Entry 3CMA (X-ray diffraction, 2.80 A resolution); this record covers chains T and 0 of the 33 polymer chains in the assembly.

== Chain T ==
Name: 50S ribosomal protein L24P
Organism: Haloarcula marismortui
UniProt: P10972 (RL24_HALMA); residues 0-119 here correspond to UniProt positions 1-120 (UniProt number = residue number + 1)
Sequence (120 residues; row label = number of the first residue in the row; numbering starts at 0):
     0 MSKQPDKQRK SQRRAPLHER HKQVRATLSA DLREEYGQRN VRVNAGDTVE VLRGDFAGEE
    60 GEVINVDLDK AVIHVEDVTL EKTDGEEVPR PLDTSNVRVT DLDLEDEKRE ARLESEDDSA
Unresolved in the structure: 0
Ion coordination: Na+: Ser94, Asn95 (shared with U308(0), C342(0) of chain 0); Mg2+ near Asp117 (its only coordinating residue here)

== Chain 0 ==
Molecule: 23S ribosomal RNA
Organism: Haloarcula marismortui
Sequence (2923 nucleotides; each row starts with the number of its first residue):
     1 GUUGGCUACU AUGCCAGCUG GUGGAUUGCU CGGCUCAGGC GCUGAUGAAG GACGUGCCAA
    61 GCUGCGAUAA GCUGUGGGGA GCCGCACGGA GGCGAAGAAC CACAGAUUUC CGAAUGAGAA
   121 UCUCUCUAAC AAUUGCUUCG CGCAAUGAGG AACCCCGAGA ACUGAAACAU CUCAGUAUCG
   181 GGAGGAACAG AAAACGCAAC GUGAUGUCGU UAGUAACCGC GAGUGAACGC GAUACAGCCC
   241 AAACCGAAGC CCUCACGGGC AAUGUGGUGU CAGGGCUACC UCUCAUCAGC CGACCGUCUU
   301 CACGAAGUCU CUUGGAAUAG AGCGUGAUAC AGGGUGACAA CCCCGUACUG AAGACCAGUA
   361 CGCUGUGCGG UAGUGCCAGA GUAGCGGGGG UUGGAUAUCC CUCGCGAAUA ACGCAGGCAU
   421 CGACUGCGAA GGCUAAACAC AACCUGAGAC CGAUAGUGAA CAAGUAGUGU GAACGAACGC
   481 UGCAAAGUAC CCUCAGAAGG GAGGCGAAAU AGAGCAUGAA AUCAGUUGGC GAUCGAGCGA
   541 CAGGGCAUAC AAGGUCCCUU GACGAAUGAC CGAGACGCGA GUCUCCAGUA AGACUCACGG
   601 GAAGCCGAUG UUCUGUCGUA CGUUUUGAAA AACGAGCCAG GGAGUGUGUC UGUAUGGCAA
   661 GUCUAACCGG AGUAUCCGGG GAGGCACAGG GAAACCGACA UGGCCGCAGG GCUUUGCCCG
   721 AGGGCCGCCG UCUUCAAGGG CGGGGAGCCA UGUGGACACG ACCCGAAUCC GGACGAUCUA
   781 CGCAUGGACA AGAUGAAGCG UGCCGAAAGG CACGUGGAAG UCUGUUAGAG UUGGUGUCCU
   841 ACAAUACCCU CUCGUGAUCU AUGUGUAGGG GUGAAAGGCC CAUCGAGUCC GGCAACAGCU
   901 GGUUCCAAUC GAAACAUGUC GAAGCAUGAC CUCCGCCGAG GUAGUCUGUG AGGUAGAGCG
   961 ACCGAUUGGU GUGUCCGCCU CCGAGAGGAG UCGGCACACC UGUCAAACUC CAAACUUACA
  1021 GACGCUGUUU GACGCGGGGA UUCCGGUGCG CGGGGUAAGC CUGUGUACCA GGAGGGGAAC
  1081 AACCCAGAGA UAGGUUAAGG UCCCCAAGUG UGGAUUAAGU GUAAUCCUCU GAAGGUGGUC
  1141 UCGAGCCCUA GACAGCCGGG AGGUGAGCUU AGAAGCAGCU ACCCUCUAAG AAAAGCGUAA
  1201 CAGCUUACCG GCCGAGGUUU GAGGCGCCCA AAAUGAUCGG GACUCAAAUC CACCACCGAG
  1261 ACCUGUCCGU ACCACUCAUA CUGGUAAUCG AGUAGAUUGG CGCUCUAAUU GGAUGGAAGC
  1321 AGGGGCGAGA GCUCCUGUGG ACCGAUUAGU GACGAAAAUC CUGGCCAUAG UAGCAGCGAU
  1381 AGUCGGGUGA GAACCCCGAC GGCCUAAUGG AUAAGGGUUC CUCAGCACUG CUGAUCAGCU
  1441 GAGGGUUAGC CGGUCCUAAG UCUCACCGCA ACUCGACUGA GACGAAAUGG GAAACAGGUU
  1501 AAUAUUCCUG UGCCAUCAUG CAGUGAAAGU UGACGCCCUG GGGUCGAUCA CGCCGGGCAU
  1561 UCGCCCGGUC GAACCGUCCA ACUCCGUGGA AGCCGUAAUG GCAGGAAGCG GACGAACGGC
  1621 GGCAUAGGGA AACGUGAUUC AACCUGGGGC CCAUGAAAAG ACGAGCAUGA UGUCCGUACC
  1681 GAGAACCGAC ACAGGUGUCC AUGGCGGCGA AAGCCAAGGC CUGUCGGGAG CAACCAACGU
  1741 UAGGGAAUUC GGCAAGUUAG UCCCGUACCU UCGGAAGAAG GGAUGCCUGC UCCGGAACGG
  1801 AGCAGGUCGC AGUGACUCGG AAGCUCGGAC UGUCUAGUAA CAACAUAGGU GACCGCAAAU
  1861 CCGCAAGGAC UCGUACGGUC ACUGAAUCCU GCCCAGUGCA GGUAUCUGAA CACCUCGUAC
  1921 AAGAGGACGA AGGACCUGUC AACGGCGGGG GUAACUAUGA CCCUCUUAAG GUAGCGUAGU
  1981 ACCUUGCCGC AUCAGUAGCG GCUUGCAUGA AUGGAUUAAC CAGAGCUUCA CUGUCCCAAC
  2041 GUUGGGCCCG GUGAACUGUA CAUUCCAGUG CGGAGUCUGG AGACACCCAG GGGGAAGCGA
  2101 AGACCCUAUG GAGCUUUACU GCAGGCUGUC GCUGAGACGU GGUCGCCGAU GUGCAGCAUA
  2161 GGUAGGAGUC GUUACAGAGG UACCCGCGCU AGCGGGCCAC CCAGACAACA GUGAAAUACU
  2221 ACCCGUCGGU GACUGCGACU CUCACUCCGG GAGGAGGACA CCGAUAGCCG GGCAGUUUGA
  2281 CUGGGGCGGU ACGCGCUCGA AAAGAUAUCG AGCGCGCCCU AUGGUCAUCU CAGCCGGGAC
  2341 AGAGACCCGG CGAAGAGUGC AAGAGCAAAA GAUGACUUGA CAGUGUUCUU CCCAACGAGG
  2401 AACGCUGACG CGAAAGCGUG GUCUAGCGAA CCAAUUAGCC UGCUUGAUGC GGGCAAUUGA
  2461 UGACAGAAAA GCUACCCUAG GGAUAACAGA GUCGUCACUC GCAAGAGCAC AUAUCGACCG
  2521 AGUGGCUUGC UACCUCGAUG UCGGUUCCCU CCAUCCUGCC CGUGCAGAAG CGGGCAAGGG
  2581 UGAGGUUGUU CGCCUAUUAA AGGAGGUCGU GAGCUGGGUU UAGACCGUCG UGAGACAGGU
  2641 CGGCUGCUAU CUACUGGGUG UGUAAUGGUG UCUGACAAGA ACGACCGUAU AGUACGAGAG
  2701 GAACUACGGU UGGUGGCCAC UGGUGUACCG GUUGUUCGAG AGAGCACGUG CCGGGUAGCC
  2761 ACGCCACACG GGGUAAGAGC UGAACGCAUC UAAGCUCGAA ACCCACUUGG AAAAGAGACA
  2821 CCGCCGAGGU CCCGCGUACA AGACGCGGUC GAUAGACUCG GGGUGUGCGC GUCGAGGUAA
  2881 CGAGACGUUA AGCCCACGAG CACUAACAGA CCAAAGCCAU CAU
Unresolved in the structure: 1-9, 126-127, 715, 971-998, 1560, 1952-1963, 2137-2236, 2339-2343, 2665-2666, 2915-2923
Modified residues: 1MA (6-hydro-1-methyladenosine-5'-monophosphate) at position 628, OMU (o2'-methyluridine 5'-monophosphate) at position 2587, OMG (o2'-methylguanosine-5'-monophosphate) at position 2588, UR3 (3-methyluridine-5'-monophoshate) at position 2619, PSU (pseudouridine-5'-monophosphate) at position 2621
Ion coordination: Mg2+ site 1 near G28 (its only coordinating residue here); Na+ site 1 near C40 (its only coordinating residue here); Na+ site 2: G56, A59, G61; Sr2+ site 1 near C85 (its only coordinating residue here); Na+ site 3 near U108 (its only coordinating residue here); Na+ site 4 near C141 (its only coordinating residue here); Na+ site 5 near U146 (its only coordinating residue here); Mg2+ site 2: C162, U2276; Mg2+ site 3: A165, A167, C168; Na+ site 6: A165, A166; Mg2+ site 4 near A166 (its only coordinating residue here); Na+ site 7: C168, G2110; 37 more Na+ sites not listed; 16 more Mg2+ sites not listed; 23 more Sr2+ sites not listed
Ligand contacts: 6-aminohexanoic acid / phenylalanine: G2102, A2103, C2104, A2486, G2540, U2620, PSU_2621
From the paper describing this entry:
  - binding site for the 3-nt RNA strand: C2104, G2284, G2285, A2486, A2637
  - binding site for the 3-nt RNA strand: U2541, OMG_2588, U2589, U2590, G2618, U2620
  - conformationally variable residues (loop rearrangement): G2618 to U2620, A2637
  - binding site for phenylalanine: A2486
  - contacts within the chain: U2541-G2618

== How chain T and chain 0 interact ==
Residue-residue contacts (111; chain T residue first):
  Ser1(T) with A331(0), base contact; G446(0), phosphate contact; A447(0), hydrogen bond to the phosphate
  Lys2(T) with G332(0), hydrogen bond to the sugar; A447(0), hydrogen bond to the phosphate; G448(0), salt bridge to the phosphate
  Gln3(T) with G332(0), sugar contact; A447(0), phosphate contact; G448(0), hydrogen bond to the phosphate
  Pro4(T) with G332(0), sugar contact; G333(0), sugar contact
  Asp5(T) with U30(0), hydrogen bond to the sugar; C31(0), phosphate contact
  Lys6(T) with G446(0), salt bridge to the phosphate
  Gln7(T) with G332(0), hydrogen bond to the base; G333(0), sugar contact
  Arg8(T) with U30(0), salt bridge to the phosphate; C31(0), salt bridge to the phosphate; G333(0), phosphate contact; G334(0), salt bridge to the phosphate
  Lys9(T) with G32(0), salt bridge to the phosphate
  Gln11(T) with G333(0), hydrogen bond to the sugar; G334(0), sugar contact
  Arg12(T) with C31(0), salt bridge to the phosphate
  Arg13(T) with C31(0), hydrogen bond to the phosphate; G32(0), salt bridge to the phosphate
  Pro15(T) with C100(0), sugar contact; C101(0), sugar contact
  Leu16(T) with C82(0), phosphate contact; C83(0), phosphate contact; A99(0), sugar contact; C100(0), hydrogen bond to the sugar
  His17(T) with G78(0), sugar contact; C100(0), hydrogen bond to the sugar; C101(0), sugar contact
  His20(T) with G79(0), sugar contact; A99(0), hydrogen bond to the base
  Lys21(T) with C343(0), sugar contact; C344(0), phosphate contact; G345(0), salt bridge to the phosphate
  Arg24(T) with C343(0), sugar contact; C344(0), salt bridge to the phosphate
  Thr26(T) with C342(0), phosphate contact; C343(0), hydrogen bond to the phosphate
  Arg32(T) with G307(0), salt bridge to the phosphate; U308(0), salt bridge to the phosphate
  Arg38(T) with A306(0), salt bridge to the phosphate; G307(0), salt bridge to the phosphate; U308(0), salt bridge to the phosphate; C343(0), phosphate contact
  Asn39(T) with C343(0), phosphate contact; C344(0), phosphate contact
  Arg41(T) with G79(0), phosphate contact; A80(0), sugar contact; G81(0), salt bridge to the phosphate
  Asn43(T) with A80(0), hydrogen bond to the phosphate; G81(0), phosphate contact
  Ala44(T) with G81(0), hydrogen bond to the phosphate
  Arg52(T) with U308(0), hydrogen bond to the base; A316(0), phosphate contact; A317(0), phosphate contact; U318(0), salt bridge to the phosphate
  Gly53(T) with A316(0), phosphate contact; G336(0), base contact
  Asp54(T) with G315(0), hydrogen bond to the sugar; A316(0), sugar contact; G336(0), hydrogen bond to the base
  Val65(T) with G81(0), sugar contact
  Asp66(T) with C82(0), phosphate contact
  Leu67(T) with G81(0), phosphate contact; C82(0), hydrogen bond to the phosphate
  Asp68(T) with C82(0), phosphate contact; C85(0), phosphate contact
  Lys69(T) with C87(0), hydrogen bond to the sugar
  Leu79(T) with A484(0), sugar contact; A486(0), sugar contact
  Glu80(T) with A486(0), hydrogen bond to the sugar
  Lys81(T) with A486(0), salt bridge to the phosphate; G487(0), phosphate contact
  Thr82(T) with G487(0), hydrogen bond to the phosphate; U488(0), sugar contact; A489(0), base contact; G504(0), base contact
  Asp83(T) with A489(0), hydrogen bond to the sugar
  Val87(T) with A486(0), phosphate contact
  Arg89(T) with G336(0), base contact; C483(0), hydrogen bond to the base; A484(0), hydrogen bond to the sugar
  Pro90(T) with A484(0), sugar contact; A485(0), phosphate contact
  Asp92(T) with U335(0), sugar contact
  Ser94(T) with U308(0), base contact; G334(0), hydrogen bond to the base; U335(0), sugar contact; C342(0), hydrogen bond to the sugar; C343(0), sugar contact
  Asn95(T) with U308(0), base contact; U335(0), hydrogen bond to the sugar; G336(0), hydrogen bond to the phosphate
  Arg97(T) with U308(0), salt bridge to the phosphate; C309(0), salt bridge to the phosphate
  Asp105(T) with A95(0), base contact; G97(0), hydrogen bond to the base
  Lys107(T) with G79(0), hydrogen bond to the base; G97(0), sugar contact
  Arg111(T) with G79(0), salt bridge to the phosphate; A80(0), salt bridge to the phosphate
  Asp116(T) with C303(0), sugar contact
  Asp117(T) with C303(0), phosphate contact
  Ser118(T) with C303(0), hydrogen bond to the phosphate; G304(0), phosphate contact
Interface residues without a listed pair, chain T (57 interface residues in all): Glu18, Ala25, Val42, Leu51, Glu106, Arg108
Interface residues without a listed pair, chain 0 (49 interface residues in all): G77, C301

== Overview ==
The interface between chain T and chain 0 involves 57 residues on one side and 49 on the other; the contacts
include 31 hydrogen bonds and 22 salt bridges. Polar contacts include Gln7(T)-G332(0), His20(T)-A99(0) and
Arg52(T)-U308(0). From the paper: a binding site for the 3-nt RNA strand at C2104(0), G2284(0) and G2285(0)
among others; a binding site for phenylalanine at A2486(0).
Chain T is 50S ribosomal protein L24P and chain 0 is 23S ribosomal RNA, both from Haloarcula marismortui; the
structure, The structure of CCA and CCA-Phe-Cap-Bio bound to the large ribosomal subunit of Haloarcula
marismortui, was determined by X-ray diffraction together with 3CME from the same study.
